7WWV - chains B and M of the 11 polymer chains in the assembly; structure by electron microscopy, 3.20 A resolution.

== Chain B ==
Name: Csy2
Organism: Vibrio phage ICP1_2011_A
UniProtKB: M1QWL5 (M1QWL5_9CAUD); residues 1-248 here = UniProt positions 1-248
Amino-acid sequence (269 residues; numbered -20 to 248; the number before each row is that of its first residue; numbers below 1 keep their minus sign (Met-20 is residue -20)):
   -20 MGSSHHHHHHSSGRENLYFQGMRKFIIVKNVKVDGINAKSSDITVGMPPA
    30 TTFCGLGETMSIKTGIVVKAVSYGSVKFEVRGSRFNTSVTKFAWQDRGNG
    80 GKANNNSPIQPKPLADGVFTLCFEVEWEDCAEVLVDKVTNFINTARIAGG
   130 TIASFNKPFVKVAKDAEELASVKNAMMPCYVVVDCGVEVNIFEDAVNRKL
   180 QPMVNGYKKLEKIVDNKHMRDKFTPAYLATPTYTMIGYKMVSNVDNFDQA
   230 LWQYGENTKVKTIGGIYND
Not modelled in the structure: -20 to 0
Sequence notes: initiating methionine (-20); expression tag (-19 to 0)

== Chain M ==
Molecule: guide-RNA
Organism: Vibrio phage ICP1_2011_A
Sequence (60 nucleotides; numbered 1 to 60; the number before each row is that of its first residue):
     1 CUUAAAGAGUCAACCCUUUGCUUAUCUUCCCUAUUUAAAUGUUAGCAGCC
    51 GCAUAGGCUG
Not modelled in the structure: 1, 41-60

== How chain B and chain M interact ==
Residue-residue contacts (27):
  Asn16(B) with A4(M), hydrogen bond to the phosphate; A5(M), phosphate contact
  Lys18(B) with U3(M), sugar contact
  Ser19(B) with U3(M), hydrogen bond to the base
  Ser20(B) with U3(M), base contact
  Asp21(B) with U3(M), base contact
  Thr31(B) with U2(M), sugar contact; U3(M), hydrogen bond to the phosphate
  Leu35(B) with U2(M), phosphate contact
  Thr38(B) with U2(M), base contact
  Lys70(B) with G7(M), hydrogen bond to the sugar; A8(M), hydrogen bond to the sugar; G9(M), sugar contact
  Phe71(B) with G7(M), stacking on the base
  Ala72(B) with G7(M), hydrogen bond to the base
  Gln74(B) with A6(M), hydrogen bond to the sugar; G7(M), base contact
  Asn85(B) with G9(M), base contact
  Lys91(B) with A6(M), hydrogen bond to the base; G7(M), hydrogen bond to the base
  Arg125(B) with U2(M), phosphate contact; A5(M), salt bridge to the phosphate; A6(M), salt bridge to the phosphate
  Gly128(B) with A5(M), phosphate contact
  Tyr186(B) with U3(M), base contact
  Arg199(B) with U2(M), base contact; A4(M), hydrogen bond to the base
Interface residues without a listed pair, chain B (21 interface residues in all): Thr30, Gly34, Pro210

== In short ==
Chain B and chain M form an interface of 21 and 8 residues respectively, with 10 hydrogen bonds, 2 salt
bridges and 1 aromatic stacking contact. Polar pairs include Ser19(B)-U3(M), Ala72(B)-G7(M) and
Lys91(B)-A6(M).
Here chain B is Csy2 and chain M is guide-RNA, both from Vibrio phage ICP1_2011_A. Entry 7WWV (DNA bound-ICP1
Csy complex) was determined by electron microscopy together with 7WKO, 7WKP and 7WWU from the same study.
